1G9D - chain A; structure by X-ray diffraction, 2.20 A resolution.

# Chain A
Molecule: Botulinum neurotoxin type B
From: Clostridium botulinum
Notes: EC 3.4.24.69
UniProt: P10844 (BXB_CLOBO); residues 1-1290 here = UniProt positions 1-1290
Sequence (1290 residues; row label = number of the first residue in the row):
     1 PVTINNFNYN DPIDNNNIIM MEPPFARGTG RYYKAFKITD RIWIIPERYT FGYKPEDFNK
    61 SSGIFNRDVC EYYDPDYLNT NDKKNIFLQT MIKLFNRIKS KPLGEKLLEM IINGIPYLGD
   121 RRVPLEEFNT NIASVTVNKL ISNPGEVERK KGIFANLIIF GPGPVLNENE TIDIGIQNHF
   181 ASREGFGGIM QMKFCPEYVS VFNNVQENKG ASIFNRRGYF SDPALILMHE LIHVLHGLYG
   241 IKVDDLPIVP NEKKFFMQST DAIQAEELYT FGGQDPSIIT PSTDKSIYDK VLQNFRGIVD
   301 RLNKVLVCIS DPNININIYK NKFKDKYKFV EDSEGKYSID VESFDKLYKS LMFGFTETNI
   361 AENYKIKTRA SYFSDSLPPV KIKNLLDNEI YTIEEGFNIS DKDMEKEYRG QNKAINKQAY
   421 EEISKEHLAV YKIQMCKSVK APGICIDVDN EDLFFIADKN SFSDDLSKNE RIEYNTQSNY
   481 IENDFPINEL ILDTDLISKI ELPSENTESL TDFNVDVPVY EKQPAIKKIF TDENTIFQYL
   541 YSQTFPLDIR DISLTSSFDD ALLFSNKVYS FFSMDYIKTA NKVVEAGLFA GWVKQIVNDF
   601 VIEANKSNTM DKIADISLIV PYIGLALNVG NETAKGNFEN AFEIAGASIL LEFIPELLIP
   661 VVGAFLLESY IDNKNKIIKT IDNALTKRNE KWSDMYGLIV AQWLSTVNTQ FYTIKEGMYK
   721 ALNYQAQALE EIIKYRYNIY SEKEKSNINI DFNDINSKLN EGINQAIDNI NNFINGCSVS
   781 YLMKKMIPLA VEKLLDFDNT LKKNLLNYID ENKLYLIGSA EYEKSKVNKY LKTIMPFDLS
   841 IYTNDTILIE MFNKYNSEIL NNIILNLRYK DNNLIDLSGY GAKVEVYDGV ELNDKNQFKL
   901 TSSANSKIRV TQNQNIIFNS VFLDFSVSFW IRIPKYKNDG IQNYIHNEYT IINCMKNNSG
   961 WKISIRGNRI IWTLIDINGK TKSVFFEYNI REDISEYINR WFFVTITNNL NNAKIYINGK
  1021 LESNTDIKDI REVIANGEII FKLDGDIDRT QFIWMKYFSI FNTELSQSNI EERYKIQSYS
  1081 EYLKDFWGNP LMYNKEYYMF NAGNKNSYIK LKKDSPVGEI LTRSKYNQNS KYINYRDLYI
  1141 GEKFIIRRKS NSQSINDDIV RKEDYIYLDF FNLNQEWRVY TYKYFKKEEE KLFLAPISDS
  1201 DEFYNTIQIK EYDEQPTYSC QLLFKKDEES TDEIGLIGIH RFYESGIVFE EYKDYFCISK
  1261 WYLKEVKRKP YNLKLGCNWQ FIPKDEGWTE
Disordered / not traced: 440-442
Disulfide bonds: C436-C445
Metal / ion sites: Zn2+ site 1: H229, H233; Zn2+ site 2: Q258 (together with bis(5-amidino-benzimidazolyl)methane)
Ligand contacts:
  - bis(5-amidino-benzimidazolyl)methane (BAB), molecule 1: D68, Q258, R369, Y372, F373, S374, D375, S376, E451, L453, F454, F455, I456, T709, Q710, Y712, T713
  - bis(5-amidino-benzimidazolyl)methane (BAB), molecule 2: N203, R217, D375, L377, I446, D447, V448, E451, D452, I536, F537, L540, Y541, T713, E716, G717, K720, Y724
Curated features (UniProtKB/Swiss-Prot):
  - binding site (a ganglioside GT1b (d18:1(4E))): E1189, E1190
  - mutagenesis: E1189 (E1189L: Decreased toxicity, heavy chain has decreased binding to synaptosomes and to GT1b), E1190 (E1190L: Greatly decreased toxicity, heavy chain has decreased binding to synaptosomes, binds less GT1b)

# In short
Chain A binds bis(5-amidino-benzimidazolyl)methane. The Zn2+ site 1 is built by H229 and H233. Curated
annotation (UniProt) lists ganglioside GT1b (d18:1(4E))-binding residues E1189 and E1190 and 2 mutagenesis
sites.
Chain A is Botulinum neurotoxin type B (Clostridium botulinum); the structure, Crystal structure of
clostridium botulinum neurotoxin B complexed with an inhibitor (experiment 2), was determined by X-ray
diffraction (same publication as 1G9A, 1G9B and 1G9C).
